Entry 1J0A (X-ray diffraction, 2.50 A resolution); this record covers chain A.

# Chain A
Molecule: 1-aminocyclopropane-1-carboxylate deaminase
From: Pyrococcus horikoshii
Notes: EC 4.1.99.4
UniProt: O57809 (1A1D_PYRHO); residue numbers follow UniProt; this construct covers 1-325
Chain sequence (325 residues; each row starts with the number of its first residue):
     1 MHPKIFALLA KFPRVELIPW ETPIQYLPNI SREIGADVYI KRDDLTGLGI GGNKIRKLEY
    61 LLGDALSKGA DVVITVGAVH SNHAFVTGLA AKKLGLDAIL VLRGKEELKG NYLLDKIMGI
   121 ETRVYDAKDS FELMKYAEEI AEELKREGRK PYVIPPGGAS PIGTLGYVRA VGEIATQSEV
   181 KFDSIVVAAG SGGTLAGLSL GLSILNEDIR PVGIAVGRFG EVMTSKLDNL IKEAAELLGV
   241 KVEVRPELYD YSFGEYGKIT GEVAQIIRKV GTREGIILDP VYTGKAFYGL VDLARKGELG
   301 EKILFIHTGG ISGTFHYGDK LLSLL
Covalent attachments: pyridoxal phosphate (PLP) linked to K54
Residues lining bound ligands: pyridoxal phosphate (PLP): N53, K57, N82, G157, A188, A189, G190, S191, G192, G193, T194, D279, Y282, T283, T308, G309, G310
Curated features (UniProtKB/Swiss-Prot):
  - modified residue: K54 (N6-(pyridoxal phosphate)lysine)

# Summary
Pyridoxal phosphate is covalently linked to K54.
Chain A is 1-aminocyclopropane-1-carboxylate deaminase (Pyrococcus horikoshii); the structure, Crystal
Structure Analysis of the ACC deaminase homologue, was determined by X-ray diffraction (same publication as
1J0B).
